PDB entry 7RE3 | electron microscopy, 3.33 A resolution | chains B and T of the 16 polymer chains in the assembly

[Chain B]
Protein: Non-structural protein 8
Source organism: Severe acute respiratory syndrome coronavirus 2
UniProt: P0DTD1 (R1AB_SARS2); residues 1-198 here correspond to UniProt positions 3943-4140 (UniProt number = residue number + 3942)
Sequence (199 residues; row label = number of the first residue in the row; numbering starts at 0):
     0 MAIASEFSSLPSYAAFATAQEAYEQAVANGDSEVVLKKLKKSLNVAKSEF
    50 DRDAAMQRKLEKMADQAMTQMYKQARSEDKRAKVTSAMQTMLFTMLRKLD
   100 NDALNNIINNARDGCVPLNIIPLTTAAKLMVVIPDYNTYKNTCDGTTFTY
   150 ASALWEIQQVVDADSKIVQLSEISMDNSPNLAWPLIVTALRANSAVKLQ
Unresolved in the structure: 0-5, 192-198
Sequence notes: initiating methionine (0)
Curated features (UniProtKB/Swiss-Prot):
  - site: Gln198 (Cleavage)

[Chain T]
Molecule: Template RNA
Sequence (55 nucleotides; row label = number of the first residue in the row):
     1 CUAUCCCCAUGUGAUUUUAAUAGCUUCUUAGGAGAAUGACGUAGCAUGCU
    51 ACGCG
Unresolved in the structure: 1-17, 55

[How chain B and chain T interact]
Contacting residue pairs (6):
  Lys40(B) - A43(T)  salt bridge to the phosphate
  Asn43(B) - G41(T)  hydrogen bond to the phosphate
  Asn43(B) - U42(T)  hydrogen bond to the phosphate
  Ser47(B) - G41(T)  hydrogen bond to the sugar
  Lys61(B) - G31(T)  phosphate contact
  Lys61(B) - G32(T)  sugar contact

[In short]
4 residues of chain B face 5 of chain T across their interface, with 3 hydrogen bonds and 1 salt bridge. Polar
pairs include Ser47(B)-G41(T), Asn43(B)-G41(T) and Asn43(B)-U42(T).
Here chain B is Non-structural protein 8 (Severe acute respiratory syndrome coronavirus 2) and chain T is
Template RNA. Entry 7RE3 (SARS-CoV-2 replication-transcription complex bound to nsp13 helicase - nsp13(2)-RTC
dimer) was determined by electron microscopy together with 7RDX, 7RDY, 7RDZ, 7RE0, 7RE1 and 7RE2 from the same
study.
